8GPC - chain A; structure by X-ray diffraction, 1.40 A resolution.

[Chain A]
Molecule: Metallo beta lactamase NDM-1
From: Klebsiella pneumoniae
UniProt: E9NWK5 (E9NWK5_KLEPN); residues 1-270 here = UniProt positions 1-270
Amino-acid sequence (270 residues; each row starts with the number of its first residue):
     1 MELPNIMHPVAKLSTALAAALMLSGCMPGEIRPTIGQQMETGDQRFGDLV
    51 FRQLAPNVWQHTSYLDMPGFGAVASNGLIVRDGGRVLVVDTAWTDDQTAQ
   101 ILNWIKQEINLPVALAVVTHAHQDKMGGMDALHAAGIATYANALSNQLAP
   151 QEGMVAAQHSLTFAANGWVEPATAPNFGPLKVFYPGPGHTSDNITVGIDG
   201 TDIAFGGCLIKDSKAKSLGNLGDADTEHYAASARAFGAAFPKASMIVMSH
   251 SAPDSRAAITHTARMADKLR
Disordered / not traced: 1-30
Bound ions: Zn2+ site 1: His120, His122, His189 (together with AMPICILLIN (open form)); Zn2+ site 2: Asp124, Cys208, His250 (together with AMPICILLIN (open form)); Na+: Glu152, Asp223 (shared with 1 residue of chain B)
Residues lining bound ligands: AMPICILLIN (open form) (ZZ7; (2R,4S)-2-[(R)-{[(2R)-2-amino-2-phenylacetyl]amino}(carboxy)methyl]-5,5-dimethyl-1,3-thiazolidine-4-carboxylic acid): Ile35, Leu65, Met67, Val73, Trp93, His122, Gln123, Asp124, His189, Cys208, Lys211, Leu218, Gly219, Asn220, His250

[Overview]
Chain A binds AMPICILLIN (open form). His120, His122 and His189 form the Zn2+ site 1. Asp124, Cys208 and
His250 coordinate Zn2+ site 2.
Chain A is Metallo beta lactamase NDM-1 (Klebsiella pneumoniae); the structure, Crystal structure of NDM-1 at
pH5.5 (Succinate) in complex with hydrolyzed ampicillin, was determined by X-ray diffraction (same publication
as 8I8F, 8GPD and 8GPE).
